Entry 5CJS (X-ray diffraction, 4.30 A resolution (low resolution: residue-level contacts below are approximate; hydrogen-bond / salt-bridge calls are withheld)); this record covers chains H and D of the 4 polymer chains in the assembly.

== Chain H ==
Name: CR9114 heavy chain
From: Homo sapiens
Sequence (230 residues; numbered 1 to 236 plus 8 insertion-coded residues; 14 numbers in that range are skipped by the numbering (no residue carries them; nothing is unmodelled there); the number before each row is that of its first residue; a row labelled like 82A-82C holds insertion residues (82A, then the next letters in order)):
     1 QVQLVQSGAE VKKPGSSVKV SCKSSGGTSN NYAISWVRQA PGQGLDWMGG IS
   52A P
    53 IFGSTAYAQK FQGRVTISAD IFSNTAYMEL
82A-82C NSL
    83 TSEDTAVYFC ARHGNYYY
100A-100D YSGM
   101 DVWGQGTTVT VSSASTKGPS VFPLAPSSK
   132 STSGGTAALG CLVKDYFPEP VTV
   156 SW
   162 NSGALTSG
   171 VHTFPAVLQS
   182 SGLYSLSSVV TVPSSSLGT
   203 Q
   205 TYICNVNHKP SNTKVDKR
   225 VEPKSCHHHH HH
Disordered / not traced: 132-135, 228-236

== Chain D ==
Name: Designed influenza hemagglutinin stem #4454, HA2
From: synthetic construct
Sequence (191 residues; row label = number of the first residue in the row):
     1 GLFGAIAGFT EGGWTGMVDG WYGYHHQNEQ GSGYAADQKS TQNAINGITN KVNSVIEKMN
    61 TQYTAIGKEY NKSERMKQIE DKIEEIESKQ IWCYNAELLV LLENERTLDF HDSNVKNLYE
   121 KVKSQLKNNA KEIGNGCFEF YHKCNDECME SVKNGTYDYP KYSEESKLNR EKIDGRSLVP
   181 RGSPGHHHHH H
Disordered / not traced: 1-5, 61-83, 172-191

== Chain H / chain D interface ==
Pairs across the interface (19; chain H residue first):
  Thr28(H) with Asn53(D)
  Asn30(H) with Thr49(D)
  Asn31(H) with Gln42(D); Ile45(D); Asn46(D); Thr49(D)
  Ile53(H) with Trp21(D); Thr49(D)
  Phe54(H) with Val18(D); Asp19(D); Gly20(D)
  Asn97(H) with Gln42(D)
  Tyr98(H) with Asp19(D); Gln38(D); Thr41(D); Gln42(D); Ile45(D)
  Tyr100A(H) with Asp19(D); Gln38(D)
Other interface residues (no listed pair), chain H (9 interface residues in all): Tyr99
Other interface residues (no listed pair), chain D (14 interface residues in all): Ala36, Asp37, Ile48

== In short ==
Chain H and chain D form an interface of 9 and 14 residues respectively.
Chain H is CR9114 heavy chain (Homo sapiens) and chain D is Designed influenza hemagglutinin stem #4454, HA2
(synthetic construct); the structure, Crystal structure of a monomeric influenza hemagglutinin stem in complex
with an broadly neutralizing antibody CR9114, was determined by X-ray diffraction (same publication as 5CJQ).
